8RQF - chains L and K of the 5 polymer chains in the assembly; structure by electron microscopy, 3.41 A resolution.

== Chain L ==
Molecule: Light chain of Fab3
Source organism: Homo sapiens
Sequence (215 residues; each row starts with the number of its first residue; numbering starts at 0):
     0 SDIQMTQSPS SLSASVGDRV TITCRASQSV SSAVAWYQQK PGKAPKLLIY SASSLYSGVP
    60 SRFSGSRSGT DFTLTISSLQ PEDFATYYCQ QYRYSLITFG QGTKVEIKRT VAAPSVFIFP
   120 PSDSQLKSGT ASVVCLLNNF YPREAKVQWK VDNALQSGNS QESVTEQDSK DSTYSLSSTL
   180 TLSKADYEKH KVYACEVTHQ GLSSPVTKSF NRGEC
Not modelled in the structure: 212-214
Disulfide bonds: Cys23-Cys88

== Chain K ==
Molecule: Fab-specific nanobody
Source organism: Lama glama
Notes: antibody fragment or engineered binder
Sequence (120 residues; numbered 2 to 113 plus 8 insertion-coded residues; the number before each row is that of its first residue; a row labelled like 82A-82C holds insertion residues (82A, then the next letters in order)):
     2 VQLQESGGGL VQPGGSLRLS CAASGRTISR YAMSWFRQAP GKEREFVAVA R
   52A R
    53 SGDGAFYADS VQGRFTVSRD DAKNTVYLQM
82A-82C NSL
    83 KPEDTAVYYC AIDSDTFY
100A-100D SGSY
   101 DYWGQGTQVT VSS

== How chain L and chain K interact ==
Contacting residue pairs (21):
  Lys107(L) - Phe58(K)
  Thr109(L) - Tyr59(K)
  Thr109(L) - Ala60(K)
  Thr109(L) - Asp61(K)
  Val110(L) - Phe47(K)  hydrophobic
  Val110(L) - Phe58(K)  hydrophobic
  Val110(L) - Tyr59(K)  hydrogen bond (backbone-backbone)
  Tyr140(L) - Phe58(K)
  Glu143(L) - Arg52(K)  salt bridge
  Glu143(L) - Phe99(K)
  Glu143(L) - Tyr100(K)
  Glu143(L) - Ser100A(K)
  Thr197(L) - Ser100A(K)
  His198(L) - Ser100A(K)
  His198(L) - Gly100B(K)
  Gln199(L) - Arg52(K)
  Gln199(L) - Tyr100(K)
  Gln199(L) - Ser100A(K)
  Gln199(L) - Tyr100D(K)  hydrogen bond
  Gly200(L) - Phe47(K)
  Ser202(L) - Trp103(K)
Also at the interface, not in a pair above, chain L (14 interface residues in all): Ser12, Pro141, Ala144, Lys145
Also at the interface, not in a pair above, chain K (17 interface residues in all): Phe37, Arg45, Val50, Ala57, Gln64

== Overview ==
The interface between chain L and chain K involves 14 residues on one side and 17 on the other, with 2
hydrogen bonds and 1 salt bridge. Polar pairs include Glu143(L)-Arg52(K), Gln199(L)-Tyr100D(K) and
Val110(L)-Tyr59(K).
Here chain L is Light chain of Fab3 (Homo sapiens) and chain K is Fab-specific nanobody (Lama glama). Entry
8RQF (Cryo-EM structure of human NTCP-Bulevirtide complex) was determined by electron microscopy.
